PDB entry 6IFL | electron microscopy, 3.16 A resolution | chains G and J of the 10 polymer chains in the assembly

== Chain G ==
Name: Type III-A CRISPR-associated RAMP protein Csm4
From: Streptococcus thermophilus ND03
UniProt: A0A2U2M037 (A0A2U2M037_STRTR); residue numbers follow UniProt; this construct covers 1-299
Sequence (299 residues; numbered 1 to 299; the number before each row is that of its first residue):
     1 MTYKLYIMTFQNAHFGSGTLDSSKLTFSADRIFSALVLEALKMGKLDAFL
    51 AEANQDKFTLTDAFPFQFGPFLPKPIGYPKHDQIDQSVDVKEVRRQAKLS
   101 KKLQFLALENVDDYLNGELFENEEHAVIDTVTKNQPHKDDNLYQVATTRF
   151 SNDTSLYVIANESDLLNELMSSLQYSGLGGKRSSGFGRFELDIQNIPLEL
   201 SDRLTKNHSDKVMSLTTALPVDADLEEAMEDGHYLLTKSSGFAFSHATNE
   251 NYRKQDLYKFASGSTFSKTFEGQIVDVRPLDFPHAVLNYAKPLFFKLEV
Unresolved in the structure: 1, 80-102, 298-299
From the paper describing this entry:
  - conformationally variable residues (side-chain flip): Arg253
  - binding site for crRNA: Arg253
  - binding site for NTR (chain J): Arg253

== Chain J ==
Molecule: NTR
Sequence (43 nucleotides; row label = number of the first residue in the row):
     1 GGUAGGAAUGGGUAAUUAUAGCGAGCUAGAAAGCGUUUCCGUC
Unresolved in the structure: 1-6, 42-43

== How chain G and chain J interact ==
Contacting residue pairs (18; chain G residue first):
  Leu20(G) - U36(J)  base contact
  Asp139(G) - C34(J)  hydrogen bond to the sugar
  Asp140(G) - C34(J)  hydrogen bond to the sugar
  Asp140(G) - U36(J)  hydrogen bond to the sugar
  Asn141(G) - U36(J)  base contact
  Asn141(G) - U37(J)  sugar contact
  Leu142(G) - C34(J)  base contact
  Leu142(G) - G35(J)  base contact
  Leu142(G) - U36(J)  base contact
  Tyr143(G) - U36(J)  base contact
  Phe242(G) - C39(J)  base contact
  Phe242(G) - C40(J)  sugar contact
  Glu250(G) - C39(J)  sugar contact
  Glu250(G) - C40(J)  phosphate contact
  Asn251(G) - C39(J)  hydrogen bond to the base
  Asn251(G) - C40(J)  sugar contact
  Tyr252(G) - G41(J)  phosphate contact
  Arg253(G) - C40(J)  base contact
Interface residues without a listed pair, chain J (8 interface residues in all): G33

== Summary ==
11 residues of chain G face 8 of chain J across their interface; the contacts include 4 hydrogen bonds. Polar
pairs include Asn251(G)-C39(J), Asp139(G)-C34(J) and Asp140(G)-C34(J). The paper reports a binding site for
crRNA at Arg253(G); a binding site for NTR (chain J) at Arg253(G).
Chain G is Type III-A CRISPR-associated RAMP protein Csm4 (Streptococcus thermophilus ND03) and chain J is
NTR; the structure, Cryo-EM structure of type III-A Csm-NTR complex, was determined by electron microscopy
(same publication as 6IFK, 6IFN, 6IFR, 6IFU, 6IFY, 6IFZ and 6IG0).
